PDB entry 8FGX | electron microscopy, 2.62 A resolution | chains B and C of the 3 polymer chains in the assembly

== Chain B ==
Name: STAR-0215 Heavy chain
Organism: Homo sapiens
Sequence (224 residues; each row starts with the number of its first residue):
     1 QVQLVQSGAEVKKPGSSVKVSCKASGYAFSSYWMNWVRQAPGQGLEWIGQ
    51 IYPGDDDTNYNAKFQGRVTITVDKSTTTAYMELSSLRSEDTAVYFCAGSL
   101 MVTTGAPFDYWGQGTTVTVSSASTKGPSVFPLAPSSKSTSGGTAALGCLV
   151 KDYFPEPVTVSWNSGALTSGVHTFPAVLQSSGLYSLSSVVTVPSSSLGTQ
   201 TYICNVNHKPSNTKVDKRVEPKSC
Unresolved in the structure: 137-141, 222-224
Cystine bridges: C22-C96, C148-C204

== Chain C ==
Name: Plasma kallikrein light chain
Organism: Homo sapiens
Notes: EC 3.4.21.-
UniProt: P03952 (KLKB1_HUMAN); numbering as in UniProt (aligned over 20-638)
Sequence (619 residues; numbered 20 to 638; the number before each row is that of its first residue):
    20 GCLTQLYENAFFRGGDVASMYTPNAQYCQMRCTFHPRCLLFSFLPASSIN
    70 DMEKRFGCFLKDSVTGTLPKVHRTGAVSGHSLKQCGHQISACHRDIYKGV
   120 DMRGVNFNVSKVSSVEECQKRCTNNIRCQFFSYATQTFHKAEYRNNCLLK
   170 YSPGGTPTAIKVLSNVESGFSLKPCALSEIGCHMNIFQHLAFSDVDVARV
   220 LTPDAFVCRTICTYHPNCLFFTFYTNVWKIESQRNVCLLKTSESGTPSSS
   270 TPQENTISGYSLLTCKRTLPEPCHSKIYPGVDFGGEELNVTFVKGVNVCQ
   320 ETCTKMIRCQFFTYSLLPEDCKEEKCKCFLRLSMDGSPTRIAYGTQGSSG
   370 YSLRLCNTGDNSVCTTKTSTRIVGGTNSSWGEWPWQVSLQVKLTAQRHLC
   420 GGSLIGHQWVLTAAHCFDGLPLQDVWRIYSGILNLSDITKDTPFSQIKEI
   470 IIHQNYKVSEGNHDIALIKLQAPLNYTEFQKPICLPSKGDTSTIYTNCWV
   520 TGWGFSKEKGEIQNILQKVNIPLVTNEECQKRYQDYKITQRMVCAGYKEG
   570 GKDACKGDSGGPLVCKHNGMWRLVGITSWGEGCARREQPGVYTKVAEYMD
   620 WILEKTQSSDGKAQMQSPA
Unresolved in the structure: 20-390, 526-529, 566-574, 600-606, 627-638
Curated features (UniProtKB/Swiss-Prot):
  - active site (Charge relay system): H434, D483, S578
  - glycosylation (N-linked (GlcNAc...) asparagine): N127, N308, N396, N453, N494
  - natural variant: G123 (G123R: In PKKD; uncertain significance), W402 to A638 (deletion: In PKKD), C548 (C548Y: In PKKD)
Cystine bridges: C419-C435, C517-C584, C548-C563
Covalent attachments: N-acetylglucosamine (NAG) linked to N396, N453, N494

== Chain B / chain C interface ==
Pairs across the interface - 30 pairs, chain B then chain C:
  V2(B) with I391(C)
  L4(B) with I391(C), hydrophobic
  Y27(B) with I391(C), hydrophobic
  S31(B) with N516(C), hydrogen bond; W518(C); N539(C)
  Y32(B) with I391(C), hydrophobic; K537(C), hydrogen bond
  W33(B) with K585(C)
  Y52(B) with N516(C), hydrogen bond; K585(C); W590(C)
  D55(B) with G588(C)
  G98(B) with I391(C)
  S99(B) with I391(C), hydrogen bond (backbone-backbone)
  L100(B) with S398(C)
  M101(B) with W399(C); E401(C)
  V102(B) with E401(C), hydrogen bond (backbone-side chain); W402(C), hydrophobic; W518(C), hydrophobic; K537(C); W590(C), hydrophobic
  T103(B) with E401(C), hydrogen bond (side chain-backbone); W402(C); W590(C)
  D109(B) with I391(C), hydrogen bond (side chain-backbone); V392(C), hydrogen bond (side chain-backbone)
  Y110(B) with I391(C), hydrophobic; V392(C), hydrophobic
Interface residues without a listed pair, chain B (17 interface residues in all): A28
Interface residues without a listed pair, chain C (17 interface residues in all): G394, G400, W404, N587

== In short ==
Chain B and chain C each contribute 17 residues to their interface, with 8 hydrogen bonds. Among the polar
pairs are S31(B)-N516(C), Y32(B)-K537(C) and Y52(B)-N516(C). Covalently linked N-acetylglucosamine: at
N396(C), N453(C) and N494(C). UniProt lists 3 active-site residues on chain C.
Chain B is STAR-0215 Heavy chain and chain C is Plasma kallikrein light chain, both from Homo sapiens; the
structure, Cryo-EM structure of the STAR-0215 Fab in complex with active human plasma kallikrein, was
determined by electron microscopy.
